PDB entry 5O6V | electron microscopy, 3.90 A resolution | chains D and E of the 10 polymer chains in the assembly

[Chain D (and E)]
Protein: Small envelope protein M
From: Tick-borne encephalitis virus (strain Hypr)
Notes: chain E of this document is another copy of the same molecule, construct and numbering; everything in this record applies to it too
UniProtKB: Q01299 (POLG_TBEVH); residues 1-75 here correspond to UniProt positions 206-280 (UniProt number = residue number + 205)
Chain sequence (75 residues; numbered 1 to 75; the number before each row is that of its first residue):
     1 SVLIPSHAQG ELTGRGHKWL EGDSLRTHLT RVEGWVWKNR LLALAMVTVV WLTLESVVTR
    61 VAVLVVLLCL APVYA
Unresolved in the structure: 1, 73-75
UniProt features mapped onto this chain:
  - site: Ala-75 (Cleavage)

[How chain D and chain E interact]
Residue-residue contacts (9):
  Leu-3(D) / Thr-27(E)
  Leu-3(D) / Thr-30(E)
  Pro-5(D) / Lys-38(E)
  Gln-9(D) / Lys-38(E)
  Arg-31(D) / Leu-3(E)
  Val-66(D) / Val-66(E)  hydrophobic
  Val-66(D) / Leu-70(E)
  Cys-69(D) / Leu-70(E)
  Pro-72(D) / His-28(E)
Other interface residues (no listed pair), chain D (10 interface residues in all): His-28, Trp-35, Leu-70
Other interface residues (no listed pair), chain E (11 interface residues in all): Gln-9, Arg-31, Trp-35, Pro-72

[Summary]
Chain D and chain E form an interface of 10 and 11 residues respectively.
Both chains are Small envelope protein M (Tick-borne encephalitis virus (strain Hypr)). Entry 5O6V (The
cryo-EM structure of Tick-borne encephalitis virus complexed with Fab fragment of neutralizing antibody
19/1786) was determined by electron microscopy together with 5O6A from the same study.
